Entry 7AZX (X-ray diffraction, 2.25 A resolution); this record covers chains A and C of the 3 polymer chains in the assembly.

# Chain A
Protein: Zinc finger and BTB domain-containing protein 17 isoform X1
Source organism: Homo sapiens
UniProt: Q13105 (ZBT17_HUMAN); residue numbers follow UniProt; this construct covers 1-115
Sequence (121 residues; row label = number of the first residue in the row; numbers below 1 keep their minus sign (Gly-5 is residue -5)):
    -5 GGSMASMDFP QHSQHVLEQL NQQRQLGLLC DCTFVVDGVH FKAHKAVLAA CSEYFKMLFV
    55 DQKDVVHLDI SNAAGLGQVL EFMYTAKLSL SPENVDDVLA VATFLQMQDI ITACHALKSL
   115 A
Unresolved in the structure: -5 to -4
Differences from the reference sequence: expression tag (-5 to 0)
What the authors report for this chain:
  - mutagenesis - L52A: unchanged binding to E3 ubiquitin-protein ligase HUWE1 (chain C)
  - mutagenesis - F53A, H61A: decreased binding to E3 ubiquitin-protein ligase HUWE1 (chain C)
  - mutagenesis - V10D/L14D/Q17D/V41K: abolished binding to E3 ubiquitin-protein ligase HUWE1 (chain C)
  - mutagenesis - F28A, L52A, F53A, V60P, L62A, I64A: decreased catalytic activity
  - mutagenesis - H61A: unchanged catalytic activity

# Chain C
Protein: E3 ubiquitin-protein ligase HUWE1
UniProt: H0Y659 (H0Y659_HUMAN); residues 3870-3897 here correspond to UniProt positions 693-720 (UniProt number = residue number - 3177)
Sequence (28 residues; numbered 3870 to 3897; the number before each row is that of its first residue):
  3870 SHDQHAVLVL QPAVEAFFLV HATERESK
Unresolved in the structure: 3870-3873, 3895-3897
What the authors report for this chain:
  - mutagenesis - L3877A/F3887A, F3886A: abolished binding to Zinc finger and BTB domain-containing protein 17 isoform X1 (chain A)
  - mutagenesis - H3874A, L3877A/F3887A, L3877A, L3879A, F3886A, F3887A: decreased catalytic activity
  - mutagenesis - V3883A: unchanged catalytic activity

# Chain A / chain C interface
Pairs across the interface - 24 pairs, chain A then chain C:
  Cys24(A) - Glu3884(C)
  Asp25(A) - Ala3885(C)  hydrogen bond (backbone-backbone)
  Cys26(A) - Ala3885(C)
  Cys26(A) - Phe3887(C)  hydrophobic
  Thr27(A) - Glu3884(C)
  Thr27(A) - Ala3885(C)  hydrogen bond (backbone-backbone)
  Thr27(A) - Phe3886(C)
  Thr27(A) - Phe3887(C)  hydrogen bond (backbone-backbone)
  Phe28(A) - Phe3887(C)
  Val29(A) - Phe3887(C)  hydrogen bond (backbone-backbone)
  Val29(A) - Leu3888(C)
  Val29(A) - Val3889(C)  hydrogen bond (backbone-backbone)
  Val30(A) - Val3889(C)
  Asp31(A) - Val3889(C)  hydrogen bond (backbone-backbone)
  Asp31(A) - His3890(C)  salt bridge
  Asp31(A) - Ala3891(C)  hydrogen bond (side chain-backbone)
  Lys36(A) - Glu3884(C)  salt bridge
  Asp63(A) - Thr3892(C)  hydrogen bond
  Ile64(A) - Ala3891(C)
  Ile64(A) - Thr3892(C)  hydrogen bond (backbone-backbone)
  Ser65(A) - Ala3891(C)
  Ser65(A) - Thr3892(C)
  Ser65(A) - Glu3893(C)
  Asn66(A) - Glu3893(C)  hydrogen bond
Other interface residues (no listed pair), chain A (17 interface residues in all): Lys39, Phe53, Leu62, Asp91
Other interface residues (no listed pair), chain C (11 interface residues in all): Val3883
From the paper, about this interface:
  - interface residues, chain A: Phe28(A), Phe53(A), Leu62(A), Ile64(A)
  - hot spots on chain A (mutagenesis) - F28A, V60P, L62A: decreased binding to E3 ubiquitin-protein ligase HUWE1 (chain C)
  - hot spots on chain A (mutagenesis) - I64A: abolished binding to E3 ubiquitin-protein ligase HUWE1 (chain C)
  - hot spots on chain C (mutagenesis) - L3879A: decreased binding to Zinc finger and BTB domain-containing protein 17 isoform X1 (chain A)
  - hot spots on chain C (mutagenesis) - L3877A, F3887A: abolished binding to Zinc finger and BTB domain-containing protein 17 isoform X1 (chain A)

# In short
Chain A and chain C form an interface of 17 and 11 residues respectively, with 10 hydrogen bonds and 2 salt
bridges. Polar pairs include Asp31(A)-His3890(C), Lys36(A)-Glu3884(C) and Asp31(A)-Ala3891(C). From the paper:
F28A, L52A and F53A of chain A, among others, reduce catalytic activity; interface residues Phe28(A), Phe53(A)
and Leu62(A) among others; 15 substitutions were tested in all.
Chain A is Zinc finger and BTB domain-containing protein 17 isoform X1 (Homo sapiens) and chain C is E3
ubiquitin-protein ligase HUWE1; the structure, Crystal structure of the MIZ1-BTB-domain in complex with a
HUWE1-derived peptide, was determined by X-ray diffraction (same publication as 7AZW).
